Entry 8XFT (electron microscopy, 3.24 A resolution); this record covers chains A and E of the 4 polymer chains in the assembly.

# Chain A
Name: Leucine-rich repeat-containing G-protein coupled receptor 4
From: Homo sapiens
Reference sequence: Q9BXB1 (LGR4_HUMAN); residue numbers follow UniProt; this construct covers 1-951
Chain sequence (951 residues; each row starts with the number of its first residue):
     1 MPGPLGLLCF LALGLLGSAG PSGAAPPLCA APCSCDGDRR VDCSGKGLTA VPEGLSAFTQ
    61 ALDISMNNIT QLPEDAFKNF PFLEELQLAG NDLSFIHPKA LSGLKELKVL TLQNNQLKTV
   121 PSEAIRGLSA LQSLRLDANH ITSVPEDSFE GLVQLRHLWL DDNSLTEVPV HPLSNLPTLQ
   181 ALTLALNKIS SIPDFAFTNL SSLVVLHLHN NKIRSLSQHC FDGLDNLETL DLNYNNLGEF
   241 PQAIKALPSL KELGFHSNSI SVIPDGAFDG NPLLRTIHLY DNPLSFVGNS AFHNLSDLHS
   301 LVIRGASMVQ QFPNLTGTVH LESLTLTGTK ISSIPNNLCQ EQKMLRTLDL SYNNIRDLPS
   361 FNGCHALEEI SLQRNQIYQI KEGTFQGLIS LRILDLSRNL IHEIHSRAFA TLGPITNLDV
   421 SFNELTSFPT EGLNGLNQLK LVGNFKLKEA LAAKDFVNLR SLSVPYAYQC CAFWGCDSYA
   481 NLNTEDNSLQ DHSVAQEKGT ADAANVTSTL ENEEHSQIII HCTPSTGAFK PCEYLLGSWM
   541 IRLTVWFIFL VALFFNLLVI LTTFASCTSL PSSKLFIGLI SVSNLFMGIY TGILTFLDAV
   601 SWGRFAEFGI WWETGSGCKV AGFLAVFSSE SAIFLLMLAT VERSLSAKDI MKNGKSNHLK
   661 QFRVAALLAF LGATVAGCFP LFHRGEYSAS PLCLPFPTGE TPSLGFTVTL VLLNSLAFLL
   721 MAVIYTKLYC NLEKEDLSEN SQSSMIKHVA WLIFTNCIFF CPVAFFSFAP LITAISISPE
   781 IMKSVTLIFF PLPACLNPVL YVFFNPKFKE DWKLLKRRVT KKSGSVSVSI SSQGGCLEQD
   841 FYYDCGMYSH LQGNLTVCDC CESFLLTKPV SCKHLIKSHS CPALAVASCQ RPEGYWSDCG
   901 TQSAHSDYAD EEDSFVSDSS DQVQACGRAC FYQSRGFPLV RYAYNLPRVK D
Disordered / not traced: 1-32, 476-517, 650-656, 734-738, 821-951
Disulfides: Cys33-Cys43, Cys339-Cys364, Cys471-Cys532, Cys618-Cys693
UniProt features mapped onto this chain:
  - modified residue: Ser920 (Phosphoserine)
  - glycosylation (N-linked (GlcNAc...) asparagine): Asn68, Asn199, Asn294, Asn314, Asn505
  - natural variant: Ile96 (I96V: In DPSL; uncertain significance), Gly363 (G363C: In DPSL; uncertain significance), Asp844 (D844G: In DPSL; uncertain significance)
From the paper describing this entry:
  - mutagenesis - W751A, F804A: decreased signaling in response to RSPO1
  - mutagenesis - Q742K: decreased signaling

# Chain E
Name: MB52
From: Camelus bactrianus
Chain sequence (560 residues; row label = number of the first residue in the row):
     1 MKKIWLALAG LVLAFSASAQ VQLVESGGGL VQTKTTTSVI DTTNDAQNLL TQAQTIVNTL
    61 KDYCPILIAK SSSSNGGTNN ANTPSWQTAG GGKNSCATFG AEFSAASDMI NNAQKIVQET
   121 QQLSANQPKN ITQPHNLNLN SPSSLTALAQ KMLKNAQSQA EILKLANQVE SDFNKLSSGH
   181 LKDYIGKCDA SAISSANMTM QNQKNNWGNG CAGVEETQSL LKTSAADFNN QTPQINQAQN
   241 LANTLIQELG NNPFRASGGG SGGGGSGKLS DTYEQLSRLL TNDNGTNSKT SAQAINQAVN
   301 NLNERAKTLA GGTTNSPAYQ ATLLALRSVL GLWNSMGYAV ICGGYTKSPG ENNQKDFHYT
   361 DENGNGTTIN CGGSTNSNGT HSYNGTNTLK ADKNVSLSIE QYEKIHEAYQ ILSKALKQAG
   421 LAPLNSKGEK LEAHVTTSKY GSLRLSCAAS GYTYSPYCMG WFRQAPGKAR EGVATVDLDG
   481 STIYADSVKG RFTISQDNAK NTLYLQMNSL KPEDTAMYYC ASRTRAGVTC GLNWAIFSYW
   541 GQGTQVTVSS HHHHHHEPEA
Disordered / not traced: 1-20, 27-441, 550-560
Disulfides: Cys447-Cys520

# How chain A and chain E interact
Residue-residue contacts (33):
  Thr70(A) - Gly467(E)
  Gln71(A) - Gln464(E)
  Ser94(A) - Ala469(E)
  Ser94(A) - Trp534(E)
  Phe95(A) - Arg470(E)
  Phe95(A) - Trp534(E)  hydrophobic
  Phe95(A) - Trp540(E)  hydrophobic
  Ile96(A) - Trp534(E)
  Pro98(A) - Phe537(E)
  Pro98(A) - Ser538(E)
  Pro98(A) - Trp540(E)
  Leu117(A) - Trp534(E)  hydrophobic
  Thr119(A) - Asn533(E)  hydrogen bond
  Thr119(A) - Trp534(E)
  Thr119(A) - Ala535(E)
  Val120(A) - Ala535(E)
  Ser122(A) - Ala535(E)  hydrogen bond (side chain-backbone)
  Glu123(A) - Arg523(E)  salt bridge
  Glu123(A) - Arg525(E)  salt bridge
  Glu123(A) - Ala535(E)  hydrogen bond (backbone-backbone)
  Glu123(A) - Ile536(E)
  Glu123(A) - Phe537(E)
  Glu123(A) - Ser538(E)  hydrogen bond
  Arg126(A) - Arg525(E)
  Ser143(A) - Asn533(E)
  Pro145(A) - Val528(E)  hydrophobic
  Pro145(A) - Asn533(E)
  Pro145(A) - Ile536(E)  hydrophobic
  Glu146(A) - Gly527(E)
  Glu146(A) - Val528(E)
  Glu146(A) - Thr529(E)
  Asp147(A) - Arg523(E)  salt bridge
  Asp147(A) - Val528(E)
Other interface residues (no listed pair), chain A (18 interface residues in all): His97, Pro121
Other interface residues (no listed pair), chain E (17 interface residues in all): Lys468

# Summary
18 residues of chain A face 17 of chain E across their interface; the contacts include 4 hydrogen bonds and 3
salt bridges. Among the polar pairs are Glu123(A)-Arg523(E), Glu123(A)-Arg525(E) and Asp147(A)-Arg523(E). The
paper reports that W751A and F804A of chain A reduce signaling in response to RSPO1; Q742K of chain A reduces
signaling.
Chain A is Leucine-rich repeat-containing G-protein coupled receptor 4 (Homo sapiens) and chain E is MB52
(Camelus bactrianus); the structure, LGR4-RSPO2-znrf3(1:1:1), was determined by electron microscopy together
with 8XFP, 8XFS and 8Y69 from the same study.
